3L73 - chains A and E of the 20 polymer chains in the assembly; structure by X-ray diffraction, 3.04 A resolution.

Chain A:
Molecule: Mitochondrial ubiquinol-cytochrome-C reductase complex core protein I
Source organism: Gallus gallus
Notes: EC 1.10.2.2
UniProt: D0VX31 (D0VX31_CHICK); residues 1-446 here = UniProt positions 1-446
Amino-acid sequence (446 residues; row label = number of the first residue in the row):
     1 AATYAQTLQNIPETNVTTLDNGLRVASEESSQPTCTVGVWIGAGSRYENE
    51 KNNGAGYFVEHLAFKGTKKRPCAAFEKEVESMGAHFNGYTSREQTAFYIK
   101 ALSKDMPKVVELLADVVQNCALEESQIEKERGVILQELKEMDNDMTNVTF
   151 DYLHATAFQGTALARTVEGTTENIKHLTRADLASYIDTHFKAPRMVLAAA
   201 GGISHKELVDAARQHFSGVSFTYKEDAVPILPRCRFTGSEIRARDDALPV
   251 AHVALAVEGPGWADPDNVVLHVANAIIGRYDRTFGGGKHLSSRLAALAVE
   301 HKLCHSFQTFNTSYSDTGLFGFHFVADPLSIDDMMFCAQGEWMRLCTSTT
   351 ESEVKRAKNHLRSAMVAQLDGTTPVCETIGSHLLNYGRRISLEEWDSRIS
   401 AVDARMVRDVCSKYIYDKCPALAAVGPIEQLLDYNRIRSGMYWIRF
Disordered / not traced: 445-446

Chain E:
Molecule: Cytochrome B-C1 complex subunit 5, rieske ironsulfur protein, mitochondrial
Source organism: Gallus gallus
Notes: EC 1.10.2.2
UniProt: Q5ZLR5 (UCRI_CHICK); residues 1-196 here correspond to UniProt positions 77-272 (UniProt number = residue number + 76)
Amino-acid sequence (196 residues; row label = number of the first residue in the row):
     1 VHNDVTVPDFSAYRREDVMDATTSSQTSSEDRKGFSYLVTATACVATAYA
    51 AKNVVTQFISSLSASADVLALSKIEIKLSDIPEGKNVAFKWRGKPLFVRH
   101 RTQAEINQEAEVDVSKLRDPQHDLDRVKKPEWVILVGVCTHLGCVPIANS
   151 GDFGGYYCPCHGSHYDASGRIRKGPAPYNLEVPTYQFVGDDLVVVG
Disulfides: C144-C160
Ion coordination: 2Fe-2S cluster Fe: C139, H141, C158, H161
Residues lining bound ligands: 2Fe-2S cluster (FES): C139, H141, L142, G143, C144, C158, C160, H161, G162, S163, P175
UniProt features mapped onto this chain:
  - binding site ([2Fe-2S] cluster): C139, H141, L142, C158, H161, S163

How chain A and chain E interact:
Residue-residue contacts (37; chain A residue first):
  L138(A) with N3(E)
  D142(A) with V1(E); H2(E), salt bridge
  V148(A) with H2(E)
  D151(A) with H2(E), salt bridge
  Y152(A) with H2(E); V5(E), hydrophobic
  A155(A) with V7(E)
  T156(A) with V7(E)
  Q159(A) with V7(E); F10(E); R14(E), hydrogen bond
  G160(A) with A21(E)
  T161(A) with A21(E)
  T166(A) with N3(E), hydrogen bond
  E168(A) with N3(E)
  G169(A) with N3(E)
  T170(A) with D4(E)
  T171(A) with V1(E); D4(E), hydrogen bond (backbone-side chain)
  R233(A) with A21(E); T22(E)
  R235(A) with R14(E); V18(E), hydrogen bond (side chain-backbone); M19(E); D20(E); A21(E), hydrogen bond (backbone-backbone); T23(E)
  F236(A) with S25(E), hydrogen bond (backbone-side chain); Q26(E)
  T237(A) with R14(E), hydrogen bond
  E258(A) with Q26(E), hydrogen bond
  D417(A) with K33(E), hydrogen bond (backbone-side chain); Y37(E), hydrogen bond
  K418(A) with Q26(E), hydrogen bond
  R438(A) with K33(E); Y37(E)
Other interface residues (no listed pair), chain A (27 interface residues in all): K139, N147, C234, Y442
Other interface residues (no listed pair), chain E (20 interface residues in all): S24, S29

Summary:
Chain A and chain E form an interface of 27 and 20 residues respectively, with 11 hydrogen bonds and 2 salt
bridges. Polar contacts include D142(A)-H2(E), D151(A)-H2(E) and Q159(A)-R14(E). Bound to chain E: 2Fe-2S
cluster. UniProt lists 6 [2Fe-2S] cluster-binding residues on chain E.
Here chain A is Mitochondrial ubiquinol-cytochrome-C reductase complex core protein I and chain E is
Cytochrome B-C1 complex subunit 5, rieske ironsulfur protein, mitochondrial, both from Gallus gallus. Entry
3L73 (Cytochrome BC1 complex from chicken with triazolone inhibitor) was determined by X-ray diffraction.
